PDB entry 8B9B | electron microscopy, 3.50 A resolution | chains 5 and Q of the 23 polymer chains in the assembly

== Chain 5 ==
Name: Minichromosome maintenance protein 5
Organism: Saccharomyces cerevisiae
Notes: EC 3.6.4.12
Reference sequence: P29496 (MCM5_YEAST); residue numbers follow UniProt; this construct covers 1-775
Sequence (775 residues; numbered 1 to 775; the number before each row is that of its first residue):
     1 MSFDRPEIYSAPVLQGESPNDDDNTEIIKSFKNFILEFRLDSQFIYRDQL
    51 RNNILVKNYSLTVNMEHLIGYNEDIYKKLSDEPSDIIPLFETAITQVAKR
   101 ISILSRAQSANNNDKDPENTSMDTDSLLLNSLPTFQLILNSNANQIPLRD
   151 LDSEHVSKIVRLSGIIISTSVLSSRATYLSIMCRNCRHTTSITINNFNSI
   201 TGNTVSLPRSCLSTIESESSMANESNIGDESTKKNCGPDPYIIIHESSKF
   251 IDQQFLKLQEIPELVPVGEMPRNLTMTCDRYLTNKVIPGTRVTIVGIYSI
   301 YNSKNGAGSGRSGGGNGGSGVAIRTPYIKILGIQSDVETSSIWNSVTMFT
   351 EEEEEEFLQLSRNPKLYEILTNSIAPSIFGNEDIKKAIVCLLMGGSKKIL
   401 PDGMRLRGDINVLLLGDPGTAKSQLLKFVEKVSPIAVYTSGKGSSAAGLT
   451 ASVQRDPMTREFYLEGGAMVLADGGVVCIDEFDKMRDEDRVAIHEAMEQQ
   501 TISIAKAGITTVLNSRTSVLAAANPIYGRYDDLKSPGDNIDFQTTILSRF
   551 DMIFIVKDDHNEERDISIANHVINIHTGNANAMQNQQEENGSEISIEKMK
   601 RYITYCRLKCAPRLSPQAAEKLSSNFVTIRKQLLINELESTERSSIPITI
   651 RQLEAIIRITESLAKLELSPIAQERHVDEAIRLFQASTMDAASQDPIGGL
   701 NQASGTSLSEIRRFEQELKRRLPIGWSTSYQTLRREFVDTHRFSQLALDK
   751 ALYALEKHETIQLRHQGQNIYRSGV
Disordered / not traced: 1-20, 105-130, 199-204, 214-234, 304-319, 336-347, 416-420, 456-459, 525-543, 578-592, 637-646, 688-775
Bound ions: Zn2+: Cys186, Leu212, Ser213, Cys236; Mg2+: Glu498 (together with AMP-PNP)
Small-molecule neighbours: AMP-PNP (ANP; phosphoaminophosphonic acid-adenylate ester): Glu498, Arg549, Ile650, Arg651, Glu654
UniProt features mapped onto this chain:
  - motif: Ser548 to Asp551 (Arginine finger)
  - binding site (ATP): Gly416 to Ser423
  - mutagenesis: Lys422 (K422A: Loss of MCM2-7 complex helicase activity)

== Chain Q ==
Molecule: Leading strand DNA
Sequence (84 nucleotides; numbered 2 to 85; the number before each row is that of its first residue):
     2 TAGAGTAGGAAGTGAGGTAAGTGATTAGAGAATTGGAGAGTGTGTTTTTT
    52 TTTTTTTTTTTTTTTTTTTTTTTTTTTTTTTTTT
Disordered / not traced: 2-25, 49-52, 65-85

== Chain 5 / chain Q interface ==
Contacting residue pairs - 10 pairs, chain 5 then chain Q:
  Ser452(5) - DT63(Q)  phosphate contact
  Val453(5) - DT62(Q)  phosphate contact
  Val453(5) - DT63(Q)  hydrogen bond to the phosphate
  Arg455(5) - DT60(Q)  hydrogen bond to the base
  Arg455(5) - DT61(Q)  base contact
  Glu488(5) - DT63(Q)  phosphate contact
  Lys506(5) - DT62(Q)  phosphate contact
  Lys506(5) - DT63(Q)  salt bridge to the phosphate
  Ala507(5) - DT61(Q)  phosphate contact
  Ala507(5) - DT62(Q)  hydrogen bond to the phosphate
Also at the interface, not in a pair above, chain 5 (8 interface residues in all): Phe462, Arg486
Also at the interface, not in a pair above, chain Q (5 interface residues in all): DT64

== In short ==
8 residues of chain 5 and 5 residues of chain Q are in contact; the contacts include 3 hydrogen bonds and 1
salt bridge. Polar pairs include Arg455(5)-DT60(Q), Val453(5)-DT63(Q) and Ala507(5)-DT62(Q). Chain 5 binds
AMP-PNP.
Here chain 5 is Minichromosome maintenance protein 5 (Saccharomyces cerevisiae) and chain Q is Leading strand
DNA. Entry 8B9B (S. cerevisiae replisome + Ctf4, bound by pol alpha. Complex engaged with a fork DNA substrate
...) was determined by electron microscopy together with 8B9A and 8B9C from the same study.
